6SEV - chains B and D of the 6 polymer chains in the assembly; structure by X-ray diffraction, 2.00 A resolution.

# Chain B (and D)
Protein: DNA starvation/stationary phase protection protein
Organism: Listeria innocua
Notes: chain D of this document is another copy of the same molecule, construct and numbering; everything in this record applies to it too
UniProt: A0A3T1N4C4 (A0A3T1N4C4_LISIO); residues 8-157 here correspond to UniProt positions 7-156 (UniProt number = residue number - 1)
Sequence (150 residues; numbered 8 to 157; the number before each row is that of its first residue):
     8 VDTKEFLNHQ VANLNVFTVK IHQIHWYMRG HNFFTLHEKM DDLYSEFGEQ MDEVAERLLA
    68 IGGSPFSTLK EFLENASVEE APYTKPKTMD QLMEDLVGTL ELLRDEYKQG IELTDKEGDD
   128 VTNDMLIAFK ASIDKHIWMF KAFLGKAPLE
Metal / ion sites: Zn2+ site 1: His32 (shared with 2 residues of chain E); Zn2+ site 2 near His38 (its only coordinating residue here); Zn2+ site 3: Asp59, Glu63 (shared with 1 residue of chain E); Zn2+ site 4: Asp131 (shared with 1 residue of chain A)

# How chain B and chain D interact
Pairs across the interface - 23 pairs, chain B then chain D:
  Asn39(B) - His38(D)  hydrogen bond (side chain-backbone)
  Thr42(B) - Phe41(D)
  Thr42(B) - Thr42(D)  hydrogen bond
  Leu43(B) - Phe41(D)  hydrophobic
  Lys46(B) - Phe41(D)
  Asp97(B) - His38(D)  salt bridge
  Trp145(B) - Trp33(D)
  Trp145(B) - Phe40(D)  hydrophobic
  Trp145(B) - His44(D)
  Met146(B) - Phe40(D)  hydrophobic
  Met146(B) - Phe41(D)  hydrophobic
  Met146(B) - His44(D)
  Phe147(B) - Phe41(D)  hydrophobic
  Ala149(B) - Met35(D)
  Ala149(B) - Arg36(D)
  Ala149(B) - Gly37(D)  hydrogen bond (backbone-backbone)
  Ala149(B) - Phe40(D)  hydrophobic
  Phe150(B) - Gly37(D)
  Phe150(B) - His38(D)
  Phe150(B) - Phe41(D)  hydrophobic
  Gly152(B) - Arg36(D)
  Lys153(B) - Arg36(D)
  Ala154(B) - Arg36(D)
Interface residues without a listed pair, chain D (10 interface residues in all): Asn39

# In short
13 residues of chain B face 10 of chain D across their interface; the contacts include 3 hydrogen bonds and 1
salt bridge. Among the polar pairs are Asp97(B)-His38(D), Asn39(B)-His38(D) and Thr42(B)-Thr42(D). Asp59(B)
and Glu63(B) form the Zn2+ site 3.
Both chains are DNA starvation/stationary phase protection protein (Listeria innocua). Entry 6SEV (Structure
of Dps from Listeria innocua soaked with 10 mM zinc for 120 minutes) was determined by X-ray diffraction,
deposited together with 6HUI, 6HVQ, 6HX2 and 6HV1.
